PDB entry 8QL3 | X-ray diffraction, 1.80 A resolution | chains B and F of the 3 polymer chains in the assembly

[Chain B]
Protein: Tubulin beta-2B chain
Source organism: Bos taurus
UniProtKB: Q6B856 (TBB2B_BOVIN); residues 1-445 here = UniProt positions 1-445
Sequence (445 residues; row label = number of the first residue in the row):
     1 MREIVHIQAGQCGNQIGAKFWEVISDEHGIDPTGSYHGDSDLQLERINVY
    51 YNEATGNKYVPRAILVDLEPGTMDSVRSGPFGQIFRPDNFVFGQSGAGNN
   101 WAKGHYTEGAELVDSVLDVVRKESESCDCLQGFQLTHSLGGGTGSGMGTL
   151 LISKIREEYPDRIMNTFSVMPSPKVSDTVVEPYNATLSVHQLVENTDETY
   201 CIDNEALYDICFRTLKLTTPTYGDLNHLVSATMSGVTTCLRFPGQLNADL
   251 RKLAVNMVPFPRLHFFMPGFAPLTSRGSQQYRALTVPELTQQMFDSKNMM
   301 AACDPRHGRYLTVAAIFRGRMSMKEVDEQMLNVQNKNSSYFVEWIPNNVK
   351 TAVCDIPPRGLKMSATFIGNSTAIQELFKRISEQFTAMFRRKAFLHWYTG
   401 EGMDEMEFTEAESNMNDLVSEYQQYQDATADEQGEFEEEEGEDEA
Disordered / not traced: 279-283, 432-445
Residues lining bound ligands:
  - GTP (guanosine-5'-triphosphate): Gly-10, Gln-11, Cys-12, Gln-15, Ile-16, Asp-67, Gly-96, Ala-97, Gly-98, Asn-99, Asn-100, Ser-138, Gly-140, Gly-141, Gly-142, Thr-143, Gly-144, Ser-145, Val-169, Pro-171, Val-175, Ser-176, Glu-181, Asn-204, Leu-207, Tyr-222, Leu-225, Asn-226
  - Azo-Combretastatin A4 (cis) (IBL): Val-236, Cys-239, Leu-240, Ala-248, Asp-249, Lys-252, Leu-253, Asn-256, Met-257, Thr-312, Val-313, Ala-314, Ala-315, Ile-316, Asn-348, Val-349, Lys-350, Thr-351, Ala-352, Ile-368
UniProt features mapped onto this chain:
  - motif: Met-1 to Ile-4 (MREI motif)
  - binding site (GTP): Gln-11, Glu-69, Ser-138, Gly-142, Thr-143, Gly-144, Asn-204, Asn-226
  - binding site (Mg(2+)): Glu-69
  - modified residue: Ser-40 (Phosphoserine), Thr-55 (Phosphothreonine), Lys-58 (N6-acetyllysine), Ser-172 (Phosphoserine), Thr-285 (Phosphothreonine), Thr-290 (Phosphothreonine), Arg-318 (Omega-N-methylarginine), Glu-438 (5-glutamyl polyglutamate)
  - cross-link (Glycyl lysine isopeptide (Lys-Gly)): Lys-58 (interchain with G-Cter in ubiquitin), Lys-324 (interchain with G-Cter in ubiquitin)

[Chain F]
Protein: Designed Ankyrin Repeat Protein (DARPIN) D1
Notes: antibody fragment or engineered binder
Sequence (169 residues; numbered 1 to 169; the number before each row is that of its first residue):
     1 MRGSHHHHHHGSDLGKKLLEAARAGQDDEVRILMANGADVNATDASGLTP
    51 LHLAATYGHLEIVEVLLKHGADVNAIDIMGSTPLHLAALIGHLEIVEVLL
   101 KHGADVNAVDTWGDTPLHLAAIMGHLEIVEVLLKHGADVNAQDKFGKTAF
   151 DISIDNGNEDLAEILQKLN
Disordered / not traced: 1-12, 168-169

[How chain B and chain F interact]
Residue-residue contacts - 33 pairs, chain B then chain F:
  Pro-173(B) with Met-123(F)
  Lys-174(B) with Asn-158(F), hydrogen bond; Asp-160(F), salt bridge
  Asp-177(B) with Met-123(F); Gly-124(F); His-125(F), salt bridge
  Val-179(B) with Leu-89(F); Ile-90(F); Met-123(F), hydrophobic; His-125(F)
  Arg-213(B) with Glu-159(F), salt bridge; Asp-160(F), salt bridge; Glu-163(F), salt bridge
  Glu-383(B) with Ile-122(F); Ile-152(F); Asn-156(F), hydrogen bond
  Gln-384(B) with Ile-122(F); Met-123(F)
  Ala-387(B) with Leu-89(F); Ile-122(F), hydrophobic
  Met-388(B) with Ile-90(F), hydrophobic; Met-123(F), hydrophobic
  Arg-390(B) with Trp-112(F)
  Arg-391(B) with Ser-81(F); Asp-110(F), salt bridge; Trp-112(F); Asp-114(F), salt bridge; Leu-119(F)
  Ala-393(B) with Ile-90(F), hydrophobic
  Phe-394(B) with Thr-56(F); Tyr-57(F), hydrophobic; Ile-90(F), hydrophobic
  His-396(B) with Tyr-57(F), hydrogen bond
Also at the interface, not in a pair above, chain B (16 interface residues in all): Pro-182, Trp-397
Also at the interface, not in a pair above, chain F (21 interface residues in all): Leu-86, Phe-145

[In short]
Chain B and chain F form an interface of 16 and 21 residues respectively, with 3 hydrogen bonds and 7 salt
bridges. Polar pairs include Lys-174(B)/Asp-160(F), Asp-177(B)/His-125(F) and Arg-213(B)/Glu-159(F). Bound to
chain B: GTP and Azo-Combretastatin A4 (cis).
Here chain B is Tubulin beta-2B chain (Bos taurus) and chain F is Designed Ankyrin Repeat Protein (DARPIN) D1.
Entry 8QL3 (Ultrafast structural transitions in an azobenzene photoswitch at near-atomic resolution: 233 fs
structure) was determined by X-ray diffraction.
